Entry 4NS0 (X-ray diffraction, 1.80 A resolution); this record covers chain A.

== Chain A ==
Molecule: Rabphilin-3A
Source organism: Rattus norvegicus
Notes: fragment: C2 domain
UniProtKB: P47709 (RP3A_RAT); numbering as in UniProt (aligned over 378-510)
Amino-acid sequence (133 residues; numbered 378 to 510; the number before each row is that of its first residue):
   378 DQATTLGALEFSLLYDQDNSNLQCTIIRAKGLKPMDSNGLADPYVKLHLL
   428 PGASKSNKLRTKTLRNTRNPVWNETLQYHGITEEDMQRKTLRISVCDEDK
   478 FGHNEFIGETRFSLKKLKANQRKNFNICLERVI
Unresolved in the structure: 378-381, 510
Small-molecule neighbours: PIO ([(2R)-2-octanoyloxy-3-[oxidanyl-[(1R,2R,3S,4R,5R,6S)-2,3,6-tris(oxidanyl)-4,5-diphosphonooxy-cyclohexyl]oxy-phosphoryl]oxy-propyl] octanoate): Tyr421, Lys423, Lys435, Leu436, Arg437, Glu475, Gly479, His480, Asn481
UniProt features mapped onto this chain:
  - binding site (Ca(2+)): Met412, Asp413, Asp419, Asp474, Glu475, Asp476, Glu482

== Summary ==
Chain A binds compound PIO. From UniProt: 7 Ca2+-binding residues.
Chain A is Rabphilin-3A (Rattus norvegicus); the structure, The C2A domain of Rabphilin 3A in complex with
PI(4,5)P2, was determined by X-ray diffraction (same publication as 4NP9 and 4LT7).
